3FJG - chains A and B; structure by X-ray diffraction, 2.20 A resolution.

== Chain A (and B) ==
Name: Major antigenic peptide PEB3
Source organism: Campylobacter jejuni
Notes: chain B of this document is another copy of the same molecule, construct and numbering; everything in this record applies to it too
UniProt: Q0PBL7 (Q0PBL7_CAMJE); residue numbers follow UniProt; this construct covers 1-250
Amino-acid sequence (251 residues; row label = number of the first residue in the row):
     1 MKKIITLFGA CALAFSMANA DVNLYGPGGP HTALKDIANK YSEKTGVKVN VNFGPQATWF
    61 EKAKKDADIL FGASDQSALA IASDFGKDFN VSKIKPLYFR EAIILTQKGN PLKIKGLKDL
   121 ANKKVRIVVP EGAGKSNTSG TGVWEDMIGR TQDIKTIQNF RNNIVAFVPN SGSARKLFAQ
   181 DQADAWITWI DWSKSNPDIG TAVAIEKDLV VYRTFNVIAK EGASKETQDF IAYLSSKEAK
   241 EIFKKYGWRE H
Disordered / not traced: 1-20
Differences from the reference sequence: expression tag (251)

== Chain A / chain B interface ==
Pairs across the interface (80):
  Ser74(A) with Glu145(B)
  Asp75(A) with Trp144(B); Glu145(B), hydrogen bond (backbone-side chain); Arg161(B), salt bridge
  Gln76(A) with Glu131(B); Thr141(B); Glu145(B), hydrogen bond (backbone-side chain)
  Leu79(A) with Glu131(B); Phe167(B), hydrophobic
  Ala80(A) with Ala133(B); Gly134(B)
  Asp84(A) with Lys135(B), salt bridge
  Ile94(A) with Arg161(B)
  Pro96(A) with Ile154(B); Gln158(B), hydrogen bond (backbone-side chain); Arg161(B)
  Leu97(A) with Ile154(B)
  Tyr98(A) with Ile154(B)
  Phe99(A) with Gln152(B); Asp153(B); Ile154(B)
  Glu131(A) with Gln76(B); Leu79(B)
  Ala133(A) with Ala80(B)
  Gly134(A) with Ala80(B); Gly134(B); Asn137(B)
  Lys135(A) with Ser83(B), hydrogen bond (side chain-backbone); Asp84(B), salt bridge
  Asn137(A) with Gly134(B)
  Gly142(A) with Asp146(B); Arg213(B)
  Trp144(A) with Asp75(B)
  Glu145(A) with Ser74(B); Asp75(B), hydrogen bond (side chain-backbone); Gln76(B), hydrogen bond (side chain-backbone); Arg213(B), salt bridge
  Asp146(A) with Gly142(B); Asp146(B); Val211(B); Arg213(B), salt bridge
  Gly149(A) with Tyr212(B)
  Arg150(A) with Arg150(B); Lys207(B), hydrogen bond (side chain-backbone); Asp208(B); Leu209(B); Val210(B), hydrogen bond (side chain-backbone); Tyr212(B)
  Gln152(A) with Phe99(B); Tyr212(B), hydrogen bond; Arg249(B), hydrogen bond; His251(B)
  Asp153(A) with Phe99(B); Glu250(B)
  Ile154(A) with Leu97(B); Tyr98(B); Glu250(B), hydrogen bond (backbone-backbone)
  Ile157(A) with Thr214(B)
  Gln158(A) with Pro96(B), hydrogen bond (side chain-backbone)
  Arg161(A) with Asp75(B), salt bridge; Ile94(B); Pro96(B)
  Phe167(A) with Leu79(B), hydrophobic
  Lys207(A) with Arg150(B), hydrogen bond (backbone-side chain)
  Asp208(A) with Arg150(B)
  Leu209(A) with Arg150(B)
  Val210(A) with Arg150(B), hydrogen bond (backbone-side chain)
  Val211(A) with Asp146(B)
  Tyr212(A) with Glu145(B); Gly149(B); Arg150(B); Gln152(B), hydrogen bond
  Arg213(A) with Gly142(B); Glu145(B), salt bridge; Asp146(B), salt bridge
  Thr214(A) with Ile154(B)
  Arg249(A) with Gln152(B), hydrogen bond
  Glu250(A) with Asp153(B); Ile154(B), hydrogen bond (backbone-backbone)
  His251(A) with Gln152(B), hydrogen bond (backbone-backbone)
Interface residues without a listed pair, chain A (45 interface residues in all): Ser83, Val91, Ser92, Thr141, Val143
Interface residues without a listed pair, chain B (46 interface residues in all): Val91, Ser92, Val143, Lys155, Ile157

== Summary ==
45 residues of chain A and 46 residues of chain B are in contact, with 18 hydrogen bonds and 8 salt bridges.
Among the polar pairs are Asp75(A)-Arg161(B), Asp84(A)-Lys135(B) and Glu145(A)-Arg213(B).
Chain A and chain B are both Major antigenic peptide PEB3 (Campylobacter jejuni); the structure, Crystal
structure of 3PG bound PEB3, was determined by X-ray diffraction, deposited together with 3FIR, 3FJ7 and 3FJM.
